PDB entry 6YYH | X-ray diffraction, 2.72 A resolution | chains A and B

[Chain A (and B)]
Name: Beta-xylosidase
Source organism: Dictyoglomus thermophilum H-6-12
Notes: EC 3.2.1.37; chain B of this document is another copy of the same molecule, construct and numbering; everything in this record applies to it too
UniProt: B5YB78 (B5YB78_DICT6); residues 2-502 here = UniProt positions 2-502
Amino-acid sequence (524 residues; each row starts with the number of its first residue; numbers below 1 keep their minus sign (Met-21 is residue -21)):
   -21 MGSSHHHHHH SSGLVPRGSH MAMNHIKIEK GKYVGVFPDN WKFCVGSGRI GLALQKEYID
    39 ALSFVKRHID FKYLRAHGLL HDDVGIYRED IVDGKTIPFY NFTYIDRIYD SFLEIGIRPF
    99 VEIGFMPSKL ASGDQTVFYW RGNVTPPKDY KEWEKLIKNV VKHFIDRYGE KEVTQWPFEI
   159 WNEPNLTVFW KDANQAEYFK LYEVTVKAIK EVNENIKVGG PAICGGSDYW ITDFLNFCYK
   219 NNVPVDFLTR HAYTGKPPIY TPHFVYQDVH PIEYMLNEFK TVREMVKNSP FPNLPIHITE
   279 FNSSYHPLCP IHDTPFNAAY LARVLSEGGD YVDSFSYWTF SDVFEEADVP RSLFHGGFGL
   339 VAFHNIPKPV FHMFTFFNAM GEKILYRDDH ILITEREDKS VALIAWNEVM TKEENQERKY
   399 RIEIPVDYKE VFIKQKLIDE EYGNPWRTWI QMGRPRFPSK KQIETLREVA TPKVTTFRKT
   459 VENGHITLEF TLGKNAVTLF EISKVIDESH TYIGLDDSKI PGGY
Not modelled in the structure: -21 to 0 (chain B: -21 to 2)
Construct notes: initiating methionine (-21); expression tag (-20 to 1)

[Interface between chain A and chain B]
Pairs across the interface - 68 pairs, chain A then chain B:
  Leu32(A) with Gln33(B); Lys34(B), hydrogen bond (backbone-backbone)
  Gln33(A) with Leu32(B); Tyr82(B), hydrogen bond; Arg85(B), hydrogen bond
  Lys34(A) with Leu32(B), hydrogen bond (backbone-backbone); Lys34(B)
  Glu35(A) with Arg85(B)
  Ile37(A) with Lys34(B)
  Asp60(A) with Tyr117(B), hydrogen bond (backbone-side chain)
  Arg66(A) with Tyr117(B), hydrogen bond; Asp326(B), salt bridge; Arg329(B)
  Asp68(A) with His241(B), salt bridge; Arg329(B), salt bridge
  Phe77(A) with Arg329(B); Arg434(B)
  Tyr78(A) with Phe435(B)
  Asn79(A) with Val327(B), hydrogen bond (side chain-backbone); Pro328(B), hydrogen bond (side chain-backbone); Arg329(B); Phe435(B)
  Phe80(A) with Phe435(B)
  Thr81(A) with Pro328(B), hydrogen bond (side chain-backbone); Arg329(B); Phe341(B); Phe435(B)
  Tyr82(A) with Gln33(B), hydrogen bond; Glu323(B), hydrogen bond; Val327(B), hydrophobic
  Asp84(A) with Phe435(B)
  Arg85(A) with Gln33(B), hydrogen bond; Glu35(B), salt bridge; Phe341(B)
  Asp88(A) with Lys438(B), salt bridge
  Tyr117(A) with Asp60(B), hydrogen bond (side chain-backbone); Arg66(B), hydrogen bond
  Arg145(A) with Phe435(B); Pro436(B), hydrogen bond (side chain-backbone); Ser437(B); Lys438(B)
  Pro240(A) with Asp68(B); Ile69(B)
  His241(A) with Asp68(B), salt bridge; Phe77(B)
  Glu323(A) with Tyr82(B), hydrogen bond
  Asp326(A) with Arg66(B), salt bridge
  Val327(A) with Asp61(B); Asn79(B), hydrogen bond (backbone-side chain); Tyr82(B), hydrophobic
  Pro328(A) with Asn79(B), hydrogen bond (backbone-side chain); Thr81(B), hydrogen bond (backbone-side chain)
  Arg329(A) with Arg66(B); Asp68(B), salt bridge; Phe77(B); Asn79(B)
  Phe341(A) with Thr81(B); Arg85(B)
  Arg434(A) with Phe77(B)
  Phe435(A) with Tyr78(B); Asn79(B); Phe80(B); Thr81(B); Asp84(B); Arg145(B)
  Pro436(A) with Arg145(B), hydrogen bond (backbone-side chain)
  Lys438(A) with Asp88(B), salt bridge; Arg145(B)
Also at the interface, not in a pair above, chain A (37 interface residues in all): Asp61, Ile69, His141, Tyr146, Ser330, Ser437
Also at the interface, not in a pair above, chain B (37 interface residues in all): Ile37, His141, Tyr146, Pro240, Ser330

[Overview]
Chain A and chain B each contribute 37 residues to their interface, with 20 hydrogen bonds and 9 salt bridges.
Polar contacts include Arg66(A)-Asp326(B), Asp68(A)-His241(B) and Asp68(A)-Arg329(B).
Chain A and chain B are both Beta-xylosidase (Dictyoglomus thermophilum H-6-12); the structure, Crystal
structure of beta-D-xylosidase from Dictyoglomus thermophilum in ligand-free form, was determined by X-ray
diffraction.
